PDB entry 9ARW | electron microscopy, 3.80 A resolution | chains A and C of the 8 polymer chains in the assembly

# Chain A
Protein: Type III-B CRISPR-associated protein Cas10/Cmr2
Organism: Dissulfurispira thermophila
UniProt: A0A7G1H3Q2 (A0A7G1H3Q2_9BACT); residue numbers follow UniProt; this construct covers 1-596
Chain sequence (612 residues; row label = number of the first residue in the row; numbers below 1 keep their minus sign (Met-15 is residue -15)):
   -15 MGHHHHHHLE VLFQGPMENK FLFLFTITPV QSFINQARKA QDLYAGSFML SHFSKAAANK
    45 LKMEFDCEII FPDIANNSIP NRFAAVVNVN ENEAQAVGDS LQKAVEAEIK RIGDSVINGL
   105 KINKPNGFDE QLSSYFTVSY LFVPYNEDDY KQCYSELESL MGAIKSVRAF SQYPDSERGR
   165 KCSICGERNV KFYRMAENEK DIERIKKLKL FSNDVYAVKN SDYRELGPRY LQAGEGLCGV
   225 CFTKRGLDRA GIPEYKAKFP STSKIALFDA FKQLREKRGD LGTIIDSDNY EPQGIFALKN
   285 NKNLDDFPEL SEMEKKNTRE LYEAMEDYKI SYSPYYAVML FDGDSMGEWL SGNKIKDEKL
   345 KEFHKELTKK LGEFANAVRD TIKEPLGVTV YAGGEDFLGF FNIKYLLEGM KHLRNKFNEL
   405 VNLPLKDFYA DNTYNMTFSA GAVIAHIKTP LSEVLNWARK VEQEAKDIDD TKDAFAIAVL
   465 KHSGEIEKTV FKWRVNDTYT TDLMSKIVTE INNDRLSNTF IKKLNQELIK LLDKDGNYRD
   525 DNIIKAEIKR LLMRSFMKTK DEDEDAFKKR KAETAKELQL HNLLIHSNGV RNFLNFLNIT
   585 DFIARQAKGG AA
Not modelled in the structure: -15 to 1, 594-596
Construct notes: initiating methionine (-15); expression tag (-14 to 0)
Metal / ion sites: Zn2+: Cys166, Cys169, Cys222, Cys225

# Chain C
Protein: Type III-B CRISPR module RAMP protein Cmr4
Organism: Dissulfurispira thermophila
UniProt: A0A7G1H376 (A0A7G1H376_9BACT); numbering as in UniProt (aligned over 1-315)
Chain sequence (315 residues; row label = number of the first residue in the row):
     1 MFKKARPFFI ICETPLHCGS GNDIGNVDLP IQRERHTDFP KIEASSLKGG IREAFEEADK
    61 DIKVGSLTIN ISDKSTISLA FGPEQGSDHA GALGFTDARI LLFPVKSMKG VFAWVTCPQV
   121 LERFKSDLNL CGVNLGFEMP QANTAPKDCS LFINGNKIVL EEYTFEIARD RDESGNCTSL
   181 ANWLSENLFL ANSGIQFWKE KIKKDIVVIS DDEFRDFVTL STEVITRTKI NNETGTVQSG
   241 ALFTEEYLPT DTVLYSLALT TPVFKEKDEE KGIFKQDSAN EEDMVMEFFT TGLPEIIQLG
   301 GNATIGKGIA RVKIL
Not modelled in the structure: 1-4, 84-89, 94-95, 191-195, 228-241, 262-271

# Interface between chain A and chain C
Residue-residue contacts - 6 pairs, chain A then chain C:
  Lys465(A) - Asn22(C)
  Lys465(A) - Asp23(C)
  His466(A) - Gly21(C)
  Glu471(A) - Ile24(C)
  Ile513(A) - Leu220(C)  hydrophobic
  Asn582(A) - Ile24(C)
Also at the interface, not in a pair above, chain A (7 interface residues in all): Lys514, Phe586
Also at the interface, not in a pair above, chain C (7 interface residues in all): Ser20, Gly25

# Summary
The chain A/chain C interface involves 7 residues from each chain. Cys166(A), Cys169(A), Cys222(A) and
Cys225(A) coordinate Zn2+.
Here chain A is Type III-B CRISPR-associated protein Cas10/Cmr2 and chain C is Type III-B CRISPR module RAMP
protein Cmr4, both from Dissulfurispira thermophila. Entry 9ARW (Structure of the guideless DtCmr Type III
CRISPR complex) was determined by electron microscopy.
